Entry 6EN1 (X-ray diffraction, 2.67 A resolution); this record covers chains C and B of the 4 polymer chains in the assembly.

# Chain C
Molecule: 45-nt DNA strand
Sequence (45 nucleotides; numbered -19 to 25; the number before each row is that of its first residue; numbers below 1 keep their minus sign (DT-19 is residue -19)):
   -19 TGCGATAACCTAAAATTTTATTTTCAAAATTATATGGGATTTTAG
Disordered / not traced: -19 to -18, 23-25

# Chain B
Name: Int protein
From: Enterococcus faecalis
Notes: engineered mutation(s): R225K
UniProtKB: Q7BP35 (Q7BP35_ENTFL); residues 82-397 here = UniProt positions 82-397
Sequence (317 residues; numbered 81 to 397; the number before each row is that of its first residue):
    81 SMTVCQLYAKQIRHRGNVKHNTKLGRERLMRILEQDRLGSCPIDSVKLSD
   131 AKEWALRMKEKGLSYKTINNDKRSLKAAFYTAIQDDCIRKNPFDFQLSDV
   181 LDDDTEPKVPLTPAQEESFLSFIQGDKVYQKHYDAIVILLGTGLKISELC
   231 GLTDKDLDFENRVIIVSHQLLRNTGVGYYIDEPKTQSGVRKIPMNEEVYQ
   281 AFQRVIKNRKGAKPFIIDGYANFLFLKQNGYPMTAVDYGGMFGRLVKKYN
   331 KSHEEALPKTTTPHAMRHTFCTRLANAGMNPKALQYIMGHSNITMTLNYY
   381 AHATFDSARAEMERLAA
Disordered / not traced: 397
Construct notes: expression tag (81); conflict Lys225 (Arg in Q7BP35)
Reported in the primary citation:
  - binding site for the 45-nt DNA strand (chain C): Asn101, Asn150, Arg153, Arg252
  - mutagenesis - R153A, R153A/Y160A: decreased catalytic activity on strand exchange
  - mutagenesis - R153A, R153A/Y160A: decreased catalytic activity on excision
  - mutagenesis - R153A/Y160A: unchanged catalytic activity
  - catalytic residues: Tyr379, Tyr380
  - mutagenesis - Y379F, Y380F: unchanged catalytic activity on cleave DNA
  - mutagenesis - Y379F/Y380F: abolished catalytic activity on cleave DNA
  - mutagenesis - Y380F: abolished catalytic activity on strand exchange
  - mutagenesis - Y379F: unchanged catalytic activity on strand exchange
  - mutagenesis - Y379F/Y380F: abolished catalytic activity on suicide CI5 DNA

# Interface between chain C and chain B
Residue-residue contacts (34):
  DT4(C) - Asn149(B)  phosphate contact
  DT4(C) - Arg153(B)  sugar contact
  DC5(C) - Arg153(B)  sugar contact
  DC5(C) - Lys156(B)  salt bridge to the phosphate
  DC5(C) - Ala157(B)  sugar contact
  DC5(C) - Tyr160(B)  stacking on the base
  DA6(C) - Asn150(B)  hydrogen bond to the base
  DA6(C) - Arg153(B)  salt bridge to the phosphate
  DA6(C) - Ser154(B)  sugar contact
  DA6(C) - Ala157(B)  phosphate contact
  DA7(C) - Arg95(B)  salt bridge to the phosphate
  DA7(C) - Thr102(B)  sugar contact
  DA7(C) - Arg106(B)  salt bridge to the phosphate
  DA7(C) - Asn150(B)  base contact
  DA8(C) - Val98(B)  phosphate contact
  DA8(C) - Lys99(B)  hydrogen bond to the phosphate
  DA8(C) - Thr102(B)  hydrogen bond to the phosphate
  DA9(C) - Asn101(B)  hydrogen bond to the phosphate
  DA9(C) - Gln249(B)  hydrogen bond to the phosphate
  DA9(C) - Leu251(B)  phosphate contact
  DA9(C) - Asp261(B)  phosphate contact
  DT10(C) - Asn101(B)  base contact
  DT10(C) - Lys225(B)  phosphate contact
  DT10(C) - Ile226(B)  hydrogen bond to the phosphate
  DT10(C) - Ser227(B)  hydrogen bond to the phosphate
  DT10(C) - Leu251(B)  phosphate contact
  DT10(C) - Ala315(B)  phosphate contact
  DT10(C) - His344(B)  phosphate contact
  DT11(C) - Val316(B)  base contact
  DT11(C) - Thr342(B)  hydrogen bond to the phosphate
  DT11(C) - Pro343(B)  phosphate contact
  DT11(C) - His344(B)  hydrogen bond to the phosphate
  DA12(C) - Val316(B)  base contact
  DA12(C) - Thr342(B)  phosphate contact
Other interface residues (no listed pair), chain B (25 interface residues in all): Gln176

# Overview
9 residues of chain C face 25 of chain B across their interface; the contacts include 9 hydrogen bonds, 4 salt
bridges and 1 aromatic stacking contact. Polar contacts include DA6(C)-Asn150(B), DA8(C)-Lys99(B) and
DA8(C)-Thr102(B). The paper reports catalytic residues Tyr379(B) and Tyr380(B); R153A and R153A/Y160A of chain
B reduce catalytic activity on strand exchange; 5 substitutions were tested in all.
Here chain C is a 45-nt DNA strand and chain B is Int protein (Enterococcus faecalis). Entry 6EN1 (Structure
of the Tn1549 transposon Integrase (aa 82-397, R225K) in complex with a circular intermediate DNA ...) was
determined by X-ray diffraction (same publication as 6EMY, 6EMZ, 6EN0 and 6EN2).
